6OAR - chains A and B; structure by X-ray diffraction, 2.06 A resolution.

[Chain A]
Name: RNA-dependent RNA polymerase
Organism: Kupe virus
UniProt: B8PWH5 (B8PWH5_9VIRU); residue numbers follow UniProt; this construct covers 1-169
Chain sequence (178 residues; row label = number of the first residue in the row):
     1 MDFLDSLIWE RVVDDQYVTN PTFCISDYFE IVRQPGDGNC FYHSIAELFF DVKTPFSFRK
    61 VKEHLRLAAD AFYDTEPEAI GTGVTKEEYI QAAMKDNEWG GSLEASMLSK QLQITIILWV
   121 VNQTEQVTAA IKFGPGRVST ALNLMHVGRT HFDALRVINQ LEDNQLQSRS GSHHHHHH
Disordered / not traced: 1, 160-178
Differences from the reference sequence: expression tag (170-178)
Covalently attached groups: prop-2-en-1-amine (AYE) linked to Cys40
Small-molecule neighbours: prop-2-en-1-amine (AYE): Pro35, Gly36, Asp37, Gly38, Asn39, Phe41, Trp99, Thr150, His151
From the paper describing this entry:
  - mutagenesis - I80R/G81L/T82V (5-fold), N122E (6-fold): increased catalytic activity on human ISG15-AMC
  - mutagenesis - I80R/G81L/T82V: decreased catalytic activity on Ub-AMC
  - specificity-determining residues: Ile80 (proposed by the authors, not directly observed)

[Chain B]
Name: Interferon stimulated gene 17
Organism: Ovis aries
UniProt: Q9GKP4 (Q9GKP4_SHEEP); residues 80-156 here = UniProt positions 80-156
Chain sequence (78 residues; each row starts with the number of its first residue):
    79 MATLNILVRN DKGRSSSYEV QLTQTVAVLK QQVCQRERVQ ADQFWLSFEG KPMDDEHPLG
   139 EYGLTTGCTV FMNLRLRG
Disordered / not traced: 79
Differences from the reference sequence: expression tag (79)
From the paper describing this entry:
  - specificity-determining residues: Gln121, Asp132 (proposed by the authors, not directly observed)

[Interface between chain A and chain B]
Residue-residue contacts (46; chain A residue first):
  Glu10(A) - Phe149(B)
  Val12(A) - Trp123(B)  hydrophobic
  Val12(A) - Ser125(B)
  Val12(A) - Gly128(B)
  Val12(A) - Asn151(B)
  Val13(A) - Trp123(B)  hydrophobic
  Val13(A) - Gly128(B)
  Val13(A) - Lys129(B)
  Val13(A) - Pro130(B)
  Gln16(A) - Trp123(B)
  Val18(A) - Arg87(B)
  Val18(A) - Phe149(B)  hydrophobic
  Asn20(A) - Arg87(B)  hydrogen bond
  Asn20(A) - Asp89(B)  hydrogen bond (side chain-backbone)
  Asn20(A) - Lys90(B)
  Asn20(A) - Gly91(B)
  Cys40(A) - Gly156(B)
  Pro77(A) - Trp123(B)  hydrophobic
  Pro77(A) - Pro130(B)  hydrophobic
  Glu78(A) - Trp123(B)
  Glu78(A) - Arg153(B)  hydrogen bond (backbone-side chain)
  Ile80(A) - Met131(B)
  Ile80(A) - Asp132(B)
  Gly81(A) - Asp132(B)
  Gly81(A) - Asp133(B)
  Glu98(A) - Arg155(B)  salt bridge
  Trp99(A) - Arg155(B)  hydrogen bond (backbone-side chain)
  Trp99(A) - Gly156(B)
  Gly100(A) - Arg155(B)
  Gly100(A) - Gly156(B)  hydrogen bond (backbone-backbone)
  Gly101(A) - Leu154(B)
  Ser102(A) - Leu152(B)
  Ser102(A) - Arg153(B)
  Ser102(A) - Leu154(B)  hydrogen bond (side chain-backbone)
  Val120(A) - Leu154(B)  hydrophobic
  Thr128(A) - Asp89(B)
  Thr128(A) - Lys90(B)
  Ala129(A) - Asp89(B)
  Ile131(A) - Leu154(B)  hydrophobic
  His146(A) - Leu154(B)
  His146(A) - Arg155(B)
  Arg149(A) - Asp89(B)  salt bridge
  Arg149(A) - Leu152(B)
  Arg149(A) - Arg155(B)
  Thr150(A) - Gly156(B)
  Phe152(A) - Gly156(B)
Other interface residues (no listed pair), chain A (30 interface residues in all): Gly38, Phe41, Thr82, Glu104, Leu118, His151
From the paper, about this interface:
  - pairs named by the authors: Pro77(A)-Pro130(B) (hydrophobic contact), Ile80(A)-Pro130(B) (hydrophobic contact), Thr128(A)-Asp89(B) (water-mediated contact), Arg149(A)-Asp89(B) (water-mediated contact)
  - interface residues, chain B: Trp123(B), Pro130(B), Phe149(B)

[Overview]
The interface between chain A and chain B involves 30 residues on one side and 19 on the other, with 6
hydrogen bonds and 2 salt bridges. Polar contacts include Glu98(A)-Arg155(B), Arg149(A)-Asp89(B) and
Asn20(A)-Arg87(B). The paper describes hydrophobic contacts between Pro77(A) and Pro130(B) and Ile80(A) and
Pro130(B); water-mediated contacts between Thr128(A) and Asp89(B) and Arg149(A) and Asp89(B). The paper
reports that I80R/G81L/T82V and N122E of chain A increase catalytic activity on human ISG15-AMC; interface
residues Trp123(B), Pro130(B) and Phe149(B).
Here chain A is RNA-dependent RNA polymerase (Kupe virus) and chain B is Interferon stimulated gene 17 (Ovis
aries). Entry 6OAR (Structure of the Kupe virus OTU bound to the C-terminal domain of sheep ISG15) was
determined by X-ray diffraction, deposited together with 6OAT.
